PDB entry 5Z1L | electron microscopy, 4.00 A resolution | chains G and H of the 18 polymer chains in the assembly

# Chain G (and H)
Protein: Flagellin
Source organism: Methanococcus maripaludis (strain S2 / LL)
Notes: chain H of this document is another copy of the same molecule, construct and numbering; everything in this record applies to it too
Reference sequence: Q6LWP3 (Q6LWP3_METMP); residues -11 to 199 here correspond to UniProt positions 53-263 (UniProt number = residue number + 64)
Chain sequence (211 residues; row label = number of the first residue in the row; numbers below 1 keep their minus sign (Met-11 is residue -11)):
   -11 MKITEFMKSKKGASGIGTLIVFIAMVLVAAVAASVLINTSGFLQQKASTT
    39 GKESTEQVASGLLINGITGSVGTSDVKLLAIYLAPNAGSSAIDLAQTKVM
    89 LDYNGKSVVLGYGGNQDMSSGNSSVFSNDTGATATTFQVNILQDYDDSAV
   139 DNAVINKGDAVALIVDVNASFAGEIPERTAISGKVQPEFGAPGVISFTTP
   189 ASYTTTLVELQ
Unresolved in the structure: -11 to 0
What the authors report for this chain:
  - post-translational modification sites: Asn103, Asn116

# Chain G / chain H interface
Contacting residue pairs - 33 pairs, chain G then chain H:
  Ala1(G) - Val9(H)
  Ala1(G) - Met13(H)
  Ser2(G) - Val9(H)
  Ser2(G) - Met13(H)
  Ile4(G) - Phe10(H)  hydrophobic
  Ile4(G) - Val14(H)  hydrophobic
  Leu7(G) - Ala17(H)  hydrophobic
  Ile8(G) - Ala17(H)  hydrophobic
  Ala12(G) - Ile25(H)  hydrophobic
  Val16(G) - Leu24(H)
  Val19(G) - Ser28(H)
  Val19(G) - Gln32(H)
  Val23(G) - Gln32(H)
  Phe30(G) - Lys40(H)
  Phe30(G) - Glu44(H)
  Lys34(G) - Thr43(H)
  Lys34(G) - Glu44(H)  salt bridge
  Lys34(G) - Ala47(H)
  Lys34(G) - Ser78(H)
  Gln45(G) - Ala75(H)
  Gln84(G) - Gln131(H)  hydrogen bond (backbone-side chain)
  Gln84(G) - Tyr133(H)
  Lys86(G) - Leu130(H)
  Asp90(G) - Glu197(H)
  Asn92(G) - Thr194(H)
  Gly93(G) - Thr194(H)  hydrogen bond (backbone-side chain)
  Ser95(G) - Ser112(H)
  Ser95(G) - Val113(H)
  Val96(G) - Ser111(H)
  Val97(G) - Asn110(H)
  Thr123(G) - Gly109(H)  hydrogen bond (side chain-backbone)
  Glu176(G) - Gln131(H)  hydrogen bond
  Glu176(G) - Gly146(H)
Interface residues without a listed pair, chain G (23 interface residues in all): Glu41
Interface residues without a listed pair, chain H (33 interface residues in all): Gly5, Ala20, Ala21, Tyr70, Gly76, Lys145, Leu195

# Summary
23 residues of chain G and 33 residues of chain H are in contact, with 4 hydrogen bonds and 1 salt bridge.
Polar contacts include Lys34(G)-Glu44(H), Gln84(G)-Gln131(H) and Gly93(G)-Thr194(H). The paper reports
modification sites Asn103(G) and Asn116(G).
Both chains are Flagellin (Methanococcus maripaludis (strain S2 / LL)). Entry 5Z1L (Cryo-EM structure of
Methanoccus maripaludis archaellum) was determined by electron microscopy together with 5YA6 from the same
study.
